PDB entry 4Y8G | X-ray diffraction, 2.60 A resolution | chains T and U of the 34 polymer chains in the assembly

== Chain T ==
Name: Probable proteasome subunit alpha type-7
Source organism: Saccharomyces cerevisiae (strain ATCC 204508 / S288c)
Notes: EC 3.4.25.1
UniProt: P21242 (PSA7_YEAST); residues -3 to 284 here correspond to UniProt positions 1-288 (UniProt number = residue number + 4)
Chain sequence (288 residues; row label = number of the first residue in the row; numbers below 1 keep their minus sign (Met-3 is residue -3)):
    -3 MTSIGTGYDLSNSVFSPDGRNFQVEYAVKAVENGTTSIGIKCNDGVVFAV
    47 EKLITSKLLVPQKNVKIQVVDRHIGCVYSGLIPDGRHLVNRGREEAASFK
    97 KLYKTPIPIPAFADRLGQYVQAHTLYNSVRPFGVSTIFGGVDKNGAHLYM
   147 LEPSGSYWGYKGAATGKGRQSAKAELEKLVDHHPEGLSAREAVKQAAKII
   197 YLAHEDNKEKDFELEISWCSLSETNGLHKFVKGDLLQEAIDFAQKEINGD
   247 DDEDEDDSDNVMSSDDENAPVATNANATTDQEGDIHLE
Not modelled in the structure: -3 to 1, 245-284
UniProt features mapped onto this chain:
  - modified residue: Thr-2 (N-acetylthreonine)

== Chain U ==
Name: Proteasome subunit alpha type-1
Source organism: Saccharomyces cerevisiae (strain ATCC 204508 / S288c)
Notes: EC 3.4.25.1
UniProt: P21243 (PSA1_YEAST); residues -8 to 243 here correspond to UniProt positions 1-252 (UniProt number = residue number + 9)
Chain sequence (252 residues; row label = number of the first residue in the row; numbers below 1 keep their minus sign (Met-8 is residue -8)):
    -8 MSGAAAASAAGYDRHITIFSPEGRLYQVEYAFKATNQTNINSLAVRGKDC
    42 TVVISQKKVPDKLLDPTTVSYIFCISRTIGMVVNGPIPDARNAALRAKAE
    92 AAEFRYKYGYDMPCDVLAKRMANLSQIYTQRAYMRPLGVILTFVSVDEEL
   142 GPSIYKTDPAGYYVGYKATATGPKQQEITTNLENHFKKSKIDHINEESWE
   192 KVVEFAITHMIDALGTEFSKNDLEVGVATKDKFFTLSAENIEERLVAIAE
   242 QD
Not modelled in the structure: -8 to 1, 243

== Chain T / chain U interface ==
Residue-residue contacts (64; chain T residue first):
  Thr2(T) - His6(U)
  Gly3(T) - His6(U)
  Tyr4(T) - Arg5(U)
  Tyr4(T) - His6(U)
  Tyr4(T) - Tyr21(U)  hydrogen bond
  Ser9(T) - Arg126(U)
  Val10(T) - His6(U)
  Val10(T) - Gln18(U)
  Phe11(T) - Gln18(U)  hydrogen bond (backbone-side chain)
  Phe11(T) - Tyr21(U)
  Phe11(T) - Ala22(U)  hydrophobic
  Phe11(T) - Ala25(U)  hydrophobic
  Phe11(T) - Arg126(U)
  Phe11(T) - Pro127(U)
  Phe11(T) - Gly129(U)
  Ser12(T) - Tyr21(U)
  Pro13(T) - Tyr21(U)  hydrophobic
  Pro13(T) - Lys24(U)  hydrogen bond (backbone-side chain)
  Asp14(T) - Lys24(U)
  Gly15(T) - Tyr21(U)
  Gly15(T) - Ala25(U)
  Lys37(T) - Asp56(U)  salt bridge
  Gln114(T) - Arg82(U)  hydrogen bond (side chain-backbone)
  Gln114(T) - Asn83(U)
  Gln114(T) - Leu86(U)
  Gln117(T) - Pro79(U)
  Gln117(T) - Asp80(U)
  Gln117(T) - Asn83(U)  hydrogen bond
  Gln117(T) - Arg126(U)
  Thr120(T) - Arg126(U)  hydrogen bond (backbone-side chain)
  Leu121(T) - Tyr124(U)
  Leu121(T) - Arg126(U)
  Leu121(T) - Leu128(U)  hydrophobic
  Tyr122(T) - Tyr124(U)
  Tyr122(T) - Met125(U)  hydrophobic
  Ser150(T) - Pro79(U)
  Gly151(T) - Pro79(U)
  Ser152(T) - Ile78(U)
  Ser152(T) - Pro79(U)
  Tyr153(T) - Arg82(U)  hydrogen bond (backbone-side chain)
  Trp154(T) - Leu55(U)  hydrophobic
  Trp154(T) - Thr59(U)
  Trp154(T) - Val60(U)  hydrophobic
  Trp154(T) - Ser61(U)
  Trp154(T) - Tyr62(U)
  Trp154(T) - Ile78(U)  hydrophobic
  Trp154(T) - Arg82(U)
  Gly155(T) - Leu55(U)
  Gly155(T) - Asp56(U)  hydrogen bond (backbone-backbone)
  Gly155(T) - Thr59(U)  hydrogen bond (backbone-side chain)
  Tyr156(T) - Leu54(U)
  Tyr156(T) - Leu55(U)
  Tyr156(T) - Asp56(U)
  Lys157(T) - Leu54(U)  hydrogen bond (backbone-backbone)
  Lys157(T) - Leu55(U)
  Lys157(T) - Pro57(U)
  Gly158(T) - Leu54(U)
  Lys169(T) - Asp52(U)
  Lys169(T) - Leu54(U)
  Leu172(T) - Leu54(U)  hydrophobic
  Glu173(T) - Lys53(U)  salt bridge
  Glu173(T) - Leu54(U)
  Val176(T) - Leu54(U)  hydrophobic
  Asp177(T) - Lys53(U)  salt bridge
Other interface residues (no listed pair), chain T (32 interface residues in all): Asp110, Tyr145

== Overview ==
Chain T and chain U form an interface of 32 and 29 residues respectively; the contacts include 10 hydrogen
bonds and 3 salt bridges. Polar contacts include Lys37(T)-Asp56(U), Glu173(T)-Lys53(U) and Asp177(T)-Lys53(U).
Here chain T is Probable proteasome subunit alpha type-7 and chain U is Proteasome subunit alpha type-1, both
from Saccharomyces cerevisiae (strain ATCC 204508 / S288c). Entry 4Y8G (Yeast 20S proteasome in complex with
N3-APnLL-ep) was determined by X-ray diffraction, deposited together with 4Y69, 4Y6A, 4Y6V, 4Y6Z, 4Y70, 4Y74
and 34 further entries.
